PDB entry 4Y8A | X-ray diffraction, 1.83 A resolution | chains A and B

# Chain A (and B)
Name: Carcinoembryonic antigen-related cell adhesion molecule 6
Source organism: Homo sapiens
Notes: fragment: IgV domain; chain B of this document is another copy of the same molecule, construct and numbering; everything in this record applies to it too
UniProt: P40199 (CEAM6_HUMAN); residues 1-108 here correspond to UniProt positions 34-141 (UniProt number = residue number + 33)
Chain sequence (108 residues; each row starts with the number of its first residue):
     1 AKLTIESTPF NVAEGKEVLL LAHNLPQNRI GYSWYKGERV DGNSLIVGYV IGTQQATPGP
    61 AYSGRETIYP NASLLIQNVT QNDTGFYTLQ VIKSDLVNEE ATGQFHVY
UniProt features mapped onto this chain:
  - glycosylation (N-linked (GlcNAc...) asparagine): Asn71, Asn78, Asn82
Bound ions: Zn2+ site 1 near Ala1 (its only coordinating residue here); Zn2+ site 2: Glu14, Tyr108; Zn2+ site 3: Glu17 (shared with Glu6(B), His23(B) of chain B); Zn2+ site 4: Asp41 (together with glycerol) (shared with Tyr108(B) of chain B); Zn2+ site 5 near His106 (its only coordinating residue here)
Reported in the primary citation:
  - self-association interface (contacts with another copy of this molecule); pairs are residue here / residue on that copy: Lys2-Asn43, Ser33-Leu96, Tyr35-Gln90, Arg39-Glu38, Gly42-Glu100, Gln90-Gln90, Asn98-Ser33, Asn98-Gln90, Ile30, Leu45, Gln90
  - mutagenesis - L45A (Kd 61 uM): unchanged binding to another copy of this molecule
  - mutagenesis - Q90A (Kd 48 uM): unchanged binding to Carcinoembryonic antigen-related cell adhesion molecule 6 (chain A)
  - mutagenesis - L96A (Kd 330 uM): decreased binding to another copy of this molecule
  - mutagenesis - I30A: abolished binding to Carcinoembryonic antigen-related cell adhesion molecule 6 (chain A)

# How chain A and chain B interact
Residue-residue contacts (42):
  Gly31(A) with Leu96(B)
  Tyr32(A) with Leu96(B)
  Ser33(A) with Leu96(B), hydrogen bond (side chain-backbone); Asn98(B), hydrogen bond
  Tyr35(A) with Gln90(B), hydrogen bond
  Glu38(A) with Arg39(B), hydrogen bond (backbone-side chain)
  Arg39(A) with Arg39(B)
  Val40(A) with Val40(B), hydrophobic; Gln90(B)
  Asp41(A) with Glu100(B)
  Gly42(A) with Asn98(B); Glu100(B), hydrogen bond (backbone-side chain)
  Asn43(A) with Lys2(B), hydrogen bond
  Leu45(A) with Leu96(B); Val97(B), hydrophobic; Asn98(B)
  Gly48(A) with Asp95(B); Leu96(B)
  Tyr49(A) with Leu96(B)
  Val50(A) with Ser94(B)
  Thr57(A) with Asp95(B); Val97(B)
  Gln90(A) with Gln90(B), hydrogen bond; Asn98(B)
  Ile92(A) with Leu96(B), hydrophobic; Asn98(B)
  Ser94(A) with Val50(B)
  Asp95(A) with Thr57(B)
  Leu96(A) with Gly31(B); Tyr32(B); Ser33(B), hydrogen bond (backbone-side chain); Gly48(B); Tyr49(B); Val50(B), hydrophobic; Ile92(B), hydrophobic
  Val97(A) with Leu45(B), hydrophobic; Thr57(B)
  Asn98(A) with Ser33(B); Ile92(B)
  Glu100(A) with Val40(B); Asp41(B); Gly42(B), hydrogen bond (side chain-backbone)
Interface residues without a listed pair, chain A (27 interface residues in all): Ile30, Pro58, Gly59, Pro60
Interface residues without a listed pair, chain B (22 interface residues in all): Tyr35

# Overview
The interface between chain A and chain B involves 27 residues on one side and 22 on the other; the contacts
include 9 hydrogen bonds. Polar pairs include Ser33(A)-Leu96(B), Ser33(A)-Asn98(B) and Tyr35(A)-Gln90(B). The
paper reports that L96A of chain A reduces binding to another copy of this molecule; a self-association
interface involving Lys2(A), Ile30(A) and Ser33(A) among others; 4 substitutions were tested in all.
Both chains are Carcinoembryonic antigen-related cell adhesion molecule 6 (Homo sapiens). Entry 4Y8A (Crystal
Structure of the N-terminal domain of CEACAM6) was determined by X-ray diffraction (same publication as 4Y88
and 4YIQ).
